Entry 4KI0 (X-ray diffraction, 2.38 A resolution); this record covers chains A and G of the 5 polymer chains in the assembly.

[Chain A]
Molecule: ABC transporter related protein
From: Escherichia coli
UniProt: C9QV42 (C9QV42_ECOD1); residues 1-371 here = UniProt positions 1-371
Sequence (381 residues; each row starts with the number of its first residue):
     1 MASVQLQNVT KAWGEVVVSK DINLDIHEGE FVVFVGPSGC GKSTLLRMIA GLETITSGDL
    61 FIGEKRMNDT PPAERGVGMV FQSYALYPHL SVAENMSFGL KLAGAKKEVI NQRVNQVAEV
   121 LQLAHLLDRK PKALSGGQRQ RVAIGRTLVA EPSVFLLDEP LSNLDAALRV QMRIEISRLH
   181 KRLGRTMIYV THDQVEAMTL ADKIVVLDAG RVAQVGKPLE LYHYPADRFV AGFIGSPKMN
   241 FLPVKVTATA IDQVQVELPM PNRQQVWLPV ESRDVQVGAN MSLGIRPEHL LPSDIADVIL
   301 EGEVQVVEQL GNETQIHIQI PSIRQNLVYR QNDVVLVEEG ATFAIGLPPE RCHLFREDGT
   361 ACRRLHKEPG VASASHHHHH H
Disordered / not traced: 1, 373-381
Differences from the reference sequence: expression tag (372-381)
Ion coordination: Mg2+: Ser43, Gln82 (together with AMP-PNP)
Ligand contacts:
  - AMP-PNP (ANP; phosphoaminophosphonic acid-adenylate ester): Trp13, Val18, Pro37, Ser38, Gly39, Cys40, Gly41, Lys42, Ser43, Thr44, Gln82, Glu159, His192
  - AMP-PNP: Leu126, Arg129, Ala133, Leu134, Ser135, Gly136, Gly137, Gln138, Asn163

[Chain G]
Molecule: Binding-protein-dependent transport systems inner membrane component
From: Escherichia coli
UniProt: C9QV46 (C9QV46_ECOD1); residue numbers follow UniProt; this construct covers 1-296
Sequence (296 residues; each row starts with the number of its first residue):
     1 MAMVQPKSQK ARLFITHLLL LLFIAAIMFP LLMVVAISLR QGNFATGSLI PEQISWDHWK
    61 LALGFSVEQA DGRITPPPFP VLLWLWNSVK VAGISAIGIV ALSTTCAYAF ARMRFPGKAT
   121 LLKGMLIFQM FPAVLSLVAL YALFDRLGEY IPFIGLNTHG GVIFAYLGGI ALHVWTIKGY
   181 FETIDSSLEE AAALDGATPW QAFRLVLLPL SVPILAVVFI LSFIAAITEV PVASLLLRDV
   241 NSYTLAVGMQ QYLNPQNYLW GDFAAAAVMS ALPITIVFLL AQRWLVNGLT AGGVKG
Disordered / not traced: 1-7

[Interface between chain A and chain G]
Pairs across the interface (42):
  Arg47(A) - Glu190(G)  salt bridge
  Ala50(A) - Leu194(G)
  Leu52(A) - Glu190(G)
  Pro72(A) - Leu194(G)
  Ala73(A) - Ala193(G)
  Val77(A) - Leu194(G)
  Phe81(A) - Glu190(G)
  Phe81(A) - Ala191(G)  hydrophobic
  Ser83(A) - Gly293(G)
  Ser83(A) - Val294(G)
  Ser83(A) - Lys295(G)  hydrogen bond (backbone-backbone)
  Tyr84(A) - Lys295(G)  hydrogen bond
  Ala85(A) - Leu188(G)
  Ala85(A) - Gly293(G)  hydrogen bond (backbone-backbone)
  Leu86(A) - Leu188(G)
  Leu86(A) - Gly293(G)  hydrogen bond (backbone-backbone)
  Tyr87(A) - Leu188(G)
  Tyr87(A) - Ala191(G)  hydrogen bond (side chain-backbone)
  Tyr87(A) - Ala192(G)  hydrogen bond (side chain-backbone)
  Tyr87(A) - Asp195(G)  hydrogen bond
  Pro88(A) - Leu210(G)  hydrophobic
  Pro88(A) - Leu289(G)
  Pro88(A) - Thr290(G)
  Pro88(A) - Ala291(G)
  Pro88(A) - Gly293(G)
  His89(A) - Leu205(G)  hydrogen bond (side chain-backbone)
  His89(A) - Val206(G)
  His89(A) - Pro209(G)
  His89(A) - Leu210(G)
  Phe98(A) - Asp195(G)
  Phe98(A) - Leu205(G)  hydrophobic
  Gly99(A) - Asp195(G)
  Leu102(A) - Ala197(G)  hydrophobic
  Leu102(A) - Gln201(G)
  Leu102(A) - Leu205(G)  hydrophobic
  Pro131(A) - Gly292(G)
  Lys132(A) - Gly288(G)  hydrogen bond (side chain-backbone)
  Lys132(A) - Ala291(G)
  Arg139(A) - Gly292(G)
  Arg146(A) - Ala191(G)
  Arg146(A) - Asp195(G)
  Asn163(A) - Lys295(G)  hydrogen bond
Interface residues without a listed pair, chain A (24 interface residues in all): Met79, Gln82
Interface residues without a listed pair, chain G (23 interface residues in all): Ser187, Gly196

[Summary]
Chain A and chain G form an interface of 24 and 23 residues respectively, with 10 hydrogen bonds and 1 salt
bridge. Among the polar pairs are Arg47(A)-Glu190(G), Tyr84(A)-Lys295(G) and Tyr87(A)-Ala191(G). Bound to
chain A: AMP-PNP. Ser43(A) and Gln82(A) form the Mg2+ site.
Here chain A is ABC transporter related protein and chain G is Binding-protein-dependent transport systems
inner membrane component, both from Escherichia coli. Entry 4KI0 (Crystal structure of the maltose-binding
protein/maltose transporter complex in an outward-facing conformation bound to maltohexaose) was determined by
X-ray diffraction (same publication as 4KHZ).
